Entry 3S16 (X-ray diffraction, 3.24 A resolution); this record covers chains A and B of the 12 polymer chains in the assembly.

# Chain A
Protein: DNA-directed RNA polymerase II subunit RPB1
Organism: Saccharomyces cerevisiae
Notes: EC 2.7.7.6
UniProt: P04050 (RPB1_YEAST); numbering as in UniProt (aligned over 1-1733)
Chain sequence (1733 residues; row label = number of the first residue in the row):
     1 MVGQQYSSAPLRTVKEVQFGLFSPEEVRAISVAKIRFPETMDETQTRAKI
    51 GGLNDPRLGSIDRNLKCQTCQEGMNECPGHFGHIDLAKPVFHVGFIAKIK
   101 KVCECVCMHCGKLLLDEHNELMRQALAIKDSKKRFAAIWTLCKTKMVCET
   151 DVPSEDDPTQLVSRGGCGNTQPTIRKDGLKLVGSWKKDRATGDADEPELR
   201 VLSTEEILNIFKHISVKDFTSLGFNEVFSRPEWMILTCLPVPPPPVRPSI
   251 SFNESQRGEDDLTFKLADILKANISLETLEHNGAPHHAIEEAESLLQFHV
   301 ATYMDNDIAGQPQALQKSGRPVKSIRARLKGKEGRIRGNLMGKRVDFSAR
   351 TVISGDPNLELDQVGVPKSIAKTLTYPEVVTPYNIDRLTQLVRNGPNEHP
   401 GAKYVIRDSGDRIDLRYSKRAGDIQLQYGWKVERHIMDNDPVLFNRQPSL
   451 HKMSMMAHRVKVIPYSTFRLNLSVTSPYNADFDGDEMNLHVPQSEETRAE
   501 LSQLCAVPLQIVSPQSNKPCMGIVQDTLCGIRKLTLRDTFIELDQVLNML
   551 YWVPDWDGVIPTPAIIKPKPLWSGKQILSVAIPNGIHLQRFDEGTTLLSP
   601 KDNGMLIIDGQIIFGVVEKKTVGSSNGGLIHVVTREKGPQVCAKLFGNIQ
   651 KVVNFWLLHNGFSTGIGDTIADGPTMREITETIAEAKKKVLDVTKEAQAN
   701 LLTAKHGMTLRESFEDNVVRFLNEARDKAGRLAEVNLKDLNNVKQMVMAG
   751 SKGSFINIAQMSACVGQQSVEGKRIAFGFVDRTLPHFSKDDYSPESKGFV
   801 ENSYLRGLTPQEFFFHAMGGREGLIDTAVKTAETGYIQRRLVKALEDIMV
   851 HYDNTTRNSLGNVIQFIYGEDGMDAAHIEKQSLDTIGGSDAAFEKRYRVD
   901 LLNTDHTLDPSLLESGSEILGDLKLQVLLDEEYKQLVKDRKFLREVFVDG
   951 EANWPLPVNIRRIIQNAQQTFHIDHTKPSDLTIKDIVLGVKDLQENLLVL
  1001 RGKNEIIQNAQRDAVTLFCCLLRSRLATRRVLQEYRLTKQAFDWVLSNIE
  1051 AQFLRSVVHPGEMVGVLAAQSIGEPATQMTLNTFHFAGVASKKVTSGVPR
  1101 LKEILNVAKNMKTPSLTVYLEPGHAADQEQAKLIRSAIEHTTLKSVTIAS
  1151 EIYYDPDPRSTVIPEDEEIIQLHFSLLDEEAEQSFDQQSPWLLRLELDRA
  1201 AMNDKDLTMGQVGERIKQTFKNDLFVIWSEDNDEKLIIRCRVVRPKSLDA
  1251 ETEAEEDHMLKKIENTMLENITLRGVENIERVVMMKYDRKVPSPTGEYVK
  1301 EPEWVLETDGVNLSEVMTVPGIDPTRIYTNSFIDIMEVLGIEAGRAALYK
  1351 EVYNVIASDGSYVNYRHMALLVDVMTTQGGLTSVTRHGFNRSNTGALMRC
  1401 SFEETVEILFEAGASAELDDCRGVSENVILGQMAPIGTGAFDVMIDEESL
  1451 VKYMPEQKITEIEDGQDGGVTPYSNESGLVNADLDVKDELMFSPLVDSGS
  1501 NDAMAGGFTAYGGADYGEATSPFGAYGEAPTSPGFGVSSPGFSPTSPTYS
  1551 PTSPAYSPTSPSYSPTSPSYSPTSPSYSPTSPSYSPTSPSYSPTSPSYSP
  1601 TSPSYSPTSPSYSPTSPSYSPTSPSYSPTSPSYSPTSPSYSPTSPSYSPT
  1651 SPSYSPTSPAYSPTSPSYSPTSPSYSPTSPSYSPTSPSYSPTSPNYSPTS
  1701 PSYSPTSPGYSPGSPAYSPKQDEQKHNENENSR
Not modelled in the structure: 1-2, 155-160, 187-198, 1177-1186, 1244-1253, 1446-1733
Swiss-Prot annotation at these positions:
  - region: P248 to D260 (Lid loop), N306 to K323 (Rudder loop), P810 to E822 (Bridging helix)
  - binding site (Zn(2+)): C67, C70, C77, H80, C107, C110, C148, C167
  - binding site (Mg(2+)): D481, D483, D485
  - modified residue: T1471 (Phosphothreonine)
  - cross-link (Glycyl lysine isopeptide (Lys-Gly)): K695 (interchain with G-Cter in ubiquitin), K1246 (interchain with G-Cter in ubiquitin), K1350 (interchain with G-Cter in ubiquitin)

# Chain B
Protein: DNA-directed RNA polymerase II subunit RPB2
Organism: Saccharomyces cerevisiae
Notes: EC 2.7.7.6
UniProt: P08518 (RPB2_YEAST); numbering as in UniProt (aligned over 1-1224)
Chain sequence (1224 residues; row label = number of the first residue in the row):
     1 MSDLANSEKYYDEDPYGFEDESAPITAEDSWAVISAFFREKGLVSQQLDS
    51 FNQFVDYTLQDIICEDSTLILEQLAQHTTESDNISRKYEISFGKIYVTKP
   101 MVNESDGVTHALYPQEARLRNLTYSSGLFVDVKKRTYEAIDVPGRELKYE
   151 LIAEESEDDSESGKVFIGRLPIMLRSKNCYLSEATESDLYKLKECPFDMG
   201 GYFIINGSEKVLIAQERSAGNIVQVFKKAAPSPISHVAEIRSALEKGSRF
   251 ISTLQVKLYGREGSSARTIKATLPYIKQDIPIVIIFRALGIIPDGEILEH
   301 ICYDVNDWQMLEMLKPCVEDGFVIQDRETALDFIGRRGTALGIKKEKRIQ
   351 YAKDILQKEFLPHITQLEGFESRKAFFLGYMINRLLLCALDRKDQDDRDH
   401 FGKKRLDLAGPLLAQLFKTLFKKLTKDIFRYMQRTVEEAHDFNMKLAINA
   451 KTITSGLKYALATGNWGEQKKAMSSRAGVSQVLNRYTYSSTLSHLRRTNT
   501 PIGRDGKLAKPRQLHNTHWGLVCPAETPEGQACGLVKNLSLMSCISVGTD
   551 PMPIITFLSEWGMEPLEDYVPHQSPDATRVFVNGVWHGVHRNPARLMETL
   601 RTLRRKGDINPEVSMIRDIREKELKIFTDAGRVYRPLFIVEDDESLGHKE
   651 LKVRKGHIAKLMATEYQDIEGGFEDVEEYTWSSLLNEGLVEYIDAEEEES
   701 ILIAMQPEDLEPAEANEENDLDVDPAKRIRVSHHATTFTHCEIHPSMILG
   751 VAASIIPFPDHNQSPRNTYQSAMGKQAMGVFLTNYNVRMDTMANILYYPQ
   801 KPLGTTRAMEYLKFRELPAGQNAIVAIACYSGYNQEDSMIMNQSSIDRGL
   851 FRSLFFRSYMDQEKKYGMSITETFEKPQRTNTLRMKHGTYDKLDDDGLIA
   901 PGVRVSGEDVIIGKTTPISPDEEELGQRTAYHSKRDASTPLRSTENGIVD
   951 QVLVTTNQDGLKFVKVRVRTTKIPQIGDKFASRHGQKGTIGITYRREDMP
  1001 FTAEGIVPDLIINPHAIPSRMTVAHLIECLLSKVAALSGNEGDASPFTDI
  1051 TVEGISKLLREHGYQSRGFEVMYNGHTGKKLMAQIFFGPTYYQRLRHMVD
  1101 DKIHARARGPMQVLTRQPVEGRSRDGGLRFGEMERDCMIAHGAASFLKER
  1151 LMEASDAFRVHICGICGLMTVIAKLNHNQFECKGCDNKIDIYQIHIPYAA
  1201 KLLFQELMAMNITPRLYTDRSRDF
Not modelled in the structure: 1-19, 71-88, 142-163, 336-344, 438-445, 503-508, 669-677, 716-721, 920-932

# Interface between chain A and chain B
Contacting residue pairs (433):
  Q4(A) - F1158(B)
  Q4(A) - R1159(B)  hydrogen bond
  Q5(A) - R1159(B)  hydrogen bond (backbone-side chain)
  Q5(A) - L1175(B)
  Y6(A) - L1175(B)
  S7(A) - R1159(B)
  S7(A) - H1161(B)
  S7(A) - Q1193(B)  hydrogen bond (backbone-side chain)
  S8(A) - N1178(B)  hydrogen bond
  S8(A) - F1180(B)
  A9(A) - I1191(B)
  A9(A) - Q1193(B)  hydrogen bond (backbone-side chain)
  P10(A) - I1191(B)
  P10(A) - Y1192(B)
  P10(A) - Q1193(B)  hydrogen bond (backbone-backbone)
  L11(A) - Q1193(B)
  L11(A) - H1195(B)
  R12(A) - Y1192(B)  hydrogen bond
  R12(A) - Q1193(B)  hydrogen bond (backbone-backbone)
  R12(A) - I1194(B)
  R12(A) - T1218(B)
  T13(A) - T1218(B)
  V14(A) - L1216(B)  hydrophobic
  V14(A) - Y1217(B)
  K15(A) - Y1217(B)  hydrogen bond (backbone-backbone)
  K15(A) - T1218(B)  hydrogen bond (side chain-backbone)
  K15(A) - D1219(B)
  K15(A) - R1220(B)
  E16(A) - R1215(B)
  E16(A) - L1216(B)
  E16(A) - Y1217(B)  hydrogen bond (backbone-backbone)
  E16(A) - D1219(B)
  E16(A) - R1220(B)
  E16(A) - S1221(B)
  V17(A) - R1215(B)
  Q18(A) - T1213(B)
  Q18(A) - R1215(B)  hydrogen bond (backbone-backbone)
  F19(A) - T1213(B)
  G20(A) - I1212(B)
  G20(A) - T1213(B)  hydrogen bond (backbone-backbone)
  L21(A) - N1211(B)
  L21(A) - T1213(B)
  F22(A) - L1168(B)  hydrophobic
  F22(A) - M1208(B)  hydrophobic
  F22(A) - N1211(B)  hydrogen bond (backbone-side chain)
  F22(A) - I1212(B)
  F22(A) - T1213(B)
  E26(A) - L1168(B)
  E26(A) - R1215(B)  salt bridge
  V27(A) - N1211(B)
  A29(A) - K1183(B)  hydrogen bond (backbone-side chain)
  I30(A) - T1170(B)
  S31(A) - K1183(B)  hydrogen bond (backbone-side chain)
  V32(A) - K1183(B)
  Q68(A) - I1172(B)
  T69(A) - K1174(B)
  C70(A) - I1172(B)  hydrophobic
  C70(A) - A1173(B)
  C70(A) - K1174(B)
  E72(A) - A1173(B)
  E72(A) - K1174(B)
  E72(A) - L1175(B)  hydrogen bond (side chain-backbone)
  N75(A) - R1116(B)  hydrogen bond
  E76(A) - F1158(B)
  E76(A) - R1159(B)  salt bridge
  P78(A) - V1160(B)  hydrophobic
  P78(A) - K1201(B)  hydrogen bond (backbone-side chain)
  P78(A) - Q1205(B)  hydrogen bond (backbone-side chain)
  G79(A) - Q1205(B)  hydrogen bond (backbone-side chain)
  F81(A) - Q1205(B)
  F81(A) - M1208(B)  hydrophobic
  F81(A) - A1209(B)
  H92(A) - M1210(B)
  F228(A) - R1215(B)
  L236(A) - N1211(B)
  C238(A) - N1211(B)
  P240(A) - M1208(B)
  P240(A) - A1209(B)
  P240(A) - N1211(B)
  P242(A) - A1209(B)  hydrophobic
  P243(A) - Q1205(B)
  P245(A) - L1114(B)
  P245(A) - Y1198(B)
  P245(A) - K1201(B)
  V246(A) - L1114(B)
  V246(A) - Q1205(B)
  P248(A) - L1114(B)
  I250(A) - V1113(B)  hydrophobic
  E254(A) - I918(B)
  E254(A) - R935(B)
  S255(A) - I918(B)
  Y303(A) - A1209(B)
  M304(A) - M1210(B)  hydrophobic
  R320(A) - K471(B)
  I325(A) - E1206(B)
  I325(A) - M1210(B)  hydrophobic
  R328(A) - E1206(B)  salt bridge
  L329(A) - L1203(B)  hydrophobic
  L329(A) - E1206(B)
  L329(A) - M1210(B)  hydrophobic
  R335(A) - L1114(B)
  R335(A) - E1206(B)  salt bridge
  I336(A) - L1203(B)  hydrophobic
  R337(A) - R1129(B)  hydrogen bond (backbone-side chain)
  R337(A) - E1132(B)  salt bridge
  G338(A) - R1129(B)  hydrogen bond (backbone-side chain)
  N339(A) - T1115(B)
  N339(A) - Q1117(B)  hydrogen bond (backbone-side chain)
  N339(A) - A1199(B)
  L340(A) - A1199(B)  hydrophobic
  L340(A) - A1200(B)
  L340(A) - L1203(B)  hydrophobic
  M341(A) - E1132(B)
  M341(A) - R1135(B)
  G342(A) - R1129(B)  hydrogen bond (backbone-side chain)
  G342(A) - F1130(B)
  G342(A) - G1131(B)
  K343(A) - Q1117(B)
  K343(A) - R1129(B)
  K343(A) - F1130(B)  hydrogen bond (backbone-backbone)
  K343(A) - L1151(B)  hydrogen bond (side chain-backbone)
  K343(A) - S1155(B)
  K343(A) - D1156(B)  salt bridge
  K343(A) - P1197(B)
  R344(A) - P1118(B)
  R344(A) - V1119(B)
  R344(A) - E1120(B)  salt bridge
  R344(A) - G1127(B)
  R344(A) - L1128(B)
  R344(A) - R1129(B)
  R344(A) - S1155(B)  hydrogen bond (backbone-side chain)
  V345(A) - P1118(B)  hydrophobic
  V345(A) - G1127(B)
  V345(A) - L1128(B)  hydrogen bond (backbone-backbone)
  V345(A) - R1150(B)
  V345(A) - S1155(B)
  D346(A) - R1106(B)  salt bridge
  D346(A) - R1108(B)
  D346(A) - P1118(B)
  D346(A) - R1150(B)  hydrogen bond (backbone-side chain)
  D346(A) - A1154(B)
  D346(A) - S1155(B)
  F347(A) - R1106(B)  hydrogen bond (backbone-backbone)
  F347(A) - A1107(B)  hydrophobic
  F347(A) - R1150(B)
  S348(A) - A1105(B)
  S348(A) - R1106(B)  hydrogen bond (backbone-backbone)
  S348(A) - L1128(B)
  A349(A) - H1104(B)
  A349(A) - L1128(B)
  R350(A) - I1103(B)
  R350(A) - H1104(B)  hydrogen bond (backbone-backbone)
  R350(A) - L1128(B)
  T351(A) - V1099(B)
  T351(A) - I1103(B)
  V352(A) - G977(B)
  V352(A) - V1099(B)  hydrophobic
  S354(A) - T989(B)
  S354(A) - I990(B)
  G355(A) - Y833(B)
  D356(A) - Y833(B)  hydrogen bond
  P357(A) - S831(B)
  P357(A) - G832(B)
  P357(A) - Y833(B)  hydrophobic
  N358(A) - Y833(B)  hydrogen bond
  I370(A) - I1103(B)  hydrophobic
  I370(A) - A1105(B)  hydrophobic
  T373(A) - A1105(B)
  T373(A) - A1107(B)
  L374(A) - R1106(B)
  L374(A) - A1107(B)  hydrophobic
  R412(A) - R1108(B)
  E433(A) - R1108(B)  salt bridge
  L443(A) - M1138(B)  hydrophobic
  L443(A) - F1146(B)  hydrophobic
  N445(A) - E1134(B)
  Q447(A) - E1134(B)  hydrogen bond
  P448(A) - M1133(B)  hydrophobic
  S449(A) - M1133(B)
  S449(A) - E1134(B)  hydrogen bond
  S449(A) - C1137(B)  hydrogen bond (backbone-side chain)
  H451(A) - C1137(B)  hydrogen bond (backbone-side chain)
  K452(A) - A1140(B)  hydrogen bond (side chain-backbone)
  K452(A) - H1141(B)
  M455(A) - F1130(B)  hydrophobic
  M455(A) - E1134(B)
  M455(A) - C1137(B)  hydrophobic
  M455(A) - M1138(B)  hydrophobic
  M455(A) - H1141(B)
  Y465(A) - I976(B)  hydrophobic
  S466(A) - Q975(B)
  S466(A) - I976(B)
  S466(A) - D1100(B)  hydrogen bond
  S466(A) - I1103(B)
  T467(A) - I976(B)
  T467(A) - G977(B)
  T467(A) - V1099(B)
  R469(A) - Y833(B)
  R469(A) - I976(B)
  R469(A) - G991(B)  hydrogen bond (side chain-backbone)
  L472(A) - Q835(B)
  T475(A) - E836(B)
  A480(A) - E836(B)
  D481(A) - E836(B)
  D481(A) - D837(B)
  F482(A) - Q835(B)
  F482(A) - E836(B)  hydrogen bond (backbone-backbone)
  F482(A) - D837(B)
  F482(A) - S838(B)
  F482(A) - T989(B)  hydrogen bond (backbone-side chain)
  D483(A) - E836(B)
  D483(A) - D837(B)
  D483(A) - K979(B)
  D483(A) - K987(B)  salt bridge
  D483(A) - T989(B)
  G484(A) - T989(B)
  E486(A) - K1102(B)
  N488(A) - L1128(B)
  H490(A) - F1130(B)
  H490(A) - R1150(B)  hydrogen bond
  V491(A) - R1150(B)  hydrogen bond (backbone-side chain)
  P492(A) - E1149(B)
  Q493(A) - E1149(B)  hydrogen bond (backbone-side chain)
  S494(A) - E1149(B)  hydrogen bond
  T497(A) - F1146(B)
  T497(A) - E1149(B)  hydrogen bond
  E500(A) - A1143(B)
  E500(A) - A1144(B)
  E500(A) - S1145(B)  hydrogen bond
  E500(A) - F1146(B)  hydrogen bond (side chain-backbone)
  L504(A) - H1141(B)
  L504(A) - G1142(B)
  C505(A) - M1138(B)  hydrophobic
  C505(A) - H1141(B)
  Q510(A) - H1141(B)  hydrogen bond
  V524(A) - E836(B)
  Q525(A) - Q835(B)
  Q525(A) - E836(B)
  Q525(A) - N1013(B)
  Q525(A) - H1015(B)
  D526(A) - C829(B)  hydrogen bond
  D526(A) - G832(B)
  D526(A) - Q835(B)  hydrogen bond (backbone-side chain)
  D526(A) - N1013(B)  hydrogen bond
  D526(A) - H1015(B)
  T527(A) - Q835(B)
  C529(A) - H1015(B)
  L657(A) - C829(B)  hydrophobic
  L658(A) - Y830(B)
  L658(A) - S831(B)
  L658(A) - N1074(B)
  L658(A) - H1076(B)
  L658(A) - L1081(B)
  H659(A) - N1074(B)
  H659(A) - T1077(B)
  H659(A) - L1081(B)
  N660(A) - L1081(B)
  N660(A) - M1082(B)  hydrogen bond (backbone-backbone)
  N660(A) - A1083(B)  hydrogen bond (backbone-backbone)
  G661(A) - A1083(B)
  F662(A) - A828(B)
  F662(A) - C829(B)  hydrogen bond (backbone-backbone)
  F662(A) - P1014(B)  hydrophobic
  S663(A) - I827(B)  hydrogen bond (side chain-backbone)
  S663(A) - P1014(B)
  S663(A) - Q1084(B)
  S663(A) - I1085(B)
  S663(A) - F1086(B)  hydrogen bond (side chain-backbone)
  T664(A) - I827(B)
  T664(A) - P1014(B)
  T664(A) - I1017(B)
  T664(A) - F1086(B)
  G665(A) - L1026(B)
  G665(A) - F1069(B)
  G665(A) - F1086(B)
  I666(A) - V1023(B)  hydrophobic
  I666(A) - L1026(B)  hydrophobic
  I666(A) - I1027(B)  hydrophobic
  I666(A) - L1030(B)  hydrophobic
  I666(A) - V1052(B)  hydrophobic
  I666(A) - F1086(B)
  G667(A) - R1067(B)
  D668(A) - F1069(B)
  I670(A) - V1052(B)  hydrophobic
  I670(A) - R1067(B)
  N742(A) - F1069(B)
  V743(A) - P1018(B)  hydrophobic
  M746(A) - P1014(B)
  M746(A) - H1015(B)
  M746(A) - P1018(B)  hydrophobic
  S751(A) - H1015(B)
  K752(A) - H1015(B)
  K752(A) - P1018(B)
  K752(A) - S1019(B)
  N757(A) - P1018(B)
  N757(A) - M1021(B)
  Q760(A) - M1021(B)
  M761(A) - P1018(B)
  M761(A) - M1021(B)  hydrophobic
  M761(A) - V1023(B)  hydrophobic
  E771(A) - K510(B)  salt bridge
  E771(A) - Q513(B)
  A776(A) - N516(B)
  G778(A) - H515(B)
  G778(A) - N516(B)
  F779(A) - N516(B)
  F779(A) - T517(B)
  F779(A) - E698(B)
  F779(A) - E699(B)
  V780(A) - E699(B)  hydrogen bond (backbone-side chain)
  R782(A) - E698(B)  hydrogen bond (side chain-backbone)
  R782(A) - E699(B)  hydrogen bond (side chain-backbone)
  R782(A) - I701(B)  hydrogen bond (side chain-backbone)
  R782(A) - L702(B)
  T783(A) - N516(B)
  L784(A) - W519(B)  hydrophobic
  P785(A) - E698(B)
  P785(A) - I701(B)
  P785(A) - L702(B)
  P785(A) - I703(B)  hydrogen bond (backbone-backbone)
  H786(A) - W519(B)  hydrogen bond
  H786(A) - L702(B)
  H786(A) - I703(B)
  H786(A) - M705(B)
  H786(A) - E742(B)  salt bridge
  F787(A) - L702(B)
  S788(A) - A735(B)
  K789(A) - R620(B)
  E795(A) - V731(B)
  N802(A) - R728(B)
  N802(A) - I729(B)  hydrogen bond (side chain-backbone)
  Y804(A) - H761(B)  hydrogen bond (backbone-side chain)
  Y804(A) - N762(B)
  Y804(A) - Q763(B)
  Y804(A) - V1023(B)  hydrophobic
  L805(A) - H761(B)  hydrogen bond (backbone-side chain)
  R806(A) - P725(B)
  R806(A) - K727(B)
  R806(A) - R728(B)
  R806(A) - I729(B)
  R806(A) - H761(B)
  G807(A) - R728(B)
  G807(A) - D760(B)
  G807(A) - H761(B)
  L808(A) - R728(B)  hydrogen bond (backbone-side chain)
  L808(A) - D760(B)  hydrogen bond (backbone-backbone)
  L808(A) - F1047(B)
  T809(A) - I729(B)
  T809(A) - F1047(B)
  P810(A) - W519(B)
  P810(A) - M705(B)  hydrophobic
  P810(A) - P745(B)  hydrophobic
  P810(A) - F1047(B)
  Q811(A) - M705(B)
  F813(A) - I748(B)  hydrophobic
  F813(A) - L749(B)  hydrophobic
  F813(A) - P759(B)
  F813(A) - D760(B)
  F813(A) - N767(B)
  F813(A) - F1047(B)  hydrophobic
  F814(A) - L514(B)  hydrophobic
  F814(A) - H515(B)
  F814(A) - N516(B)
  F814(A) - W519(B)  hydrophobic
  H816(A) - Q763(B)
  H816(A) - S764(B)  hydrogen bond (backbone-side chain)
  A817(A) - L514(B)  hydrophobic
  A817(A) - P524(B)  hydrophobic
  A817(A) - S764(B)
  M818(A) - L514(B)
  M818(A) - N516(B)
  G820(A) - S764(B)
  R821(A) - R512(B)  hydrogen bond (side chain-backbone)
  R821(A) - L514(B)
  R821(A) - C523(B)
  R821(A) - P524(B)  hydrogen bond (side chain-backbone)
  R821(A) - A525(B)
  R821(A) - T527(B)
  E822(A) - Q513(B)  hydrogen bond
  L824(A) - P765(B)  hydrophobic
  L824(A) - T768(B)
  L824(A) - Y769(B)
  I825(A) - R512(B)
  I825(A) - Q513(B)
  A828(A) - G530(B)
  R839(A) - E1132(B)  salt bridge
  V842(A) - D1136(B)
  K843(A) - R1135(B)
  E846(A) - R1135(B)  salt bridge
  M1063(A) - I1139(B)
  V1066(A) - D1136(B)
  V1066(A) - I1139(B)  hydrophobic
  V1066(A) - A1140(B)  hydrophobic
  Q1070(A) - D1136(B)
  Q1070(A) - C1137(B)
  Q1070(A) - A1140(B)
  K1144(A) - E262(B)  salt bridge
  K1261(A) - S265(B)
  N1265(A) - G263(B)
  N1265(A) - S264(B)
  N1265(A) - S265(B)  hydrogen bond (side chain-backbone)
  E1269(A) - E262(B)
  V1406(A) - M1210(B)  hydrophobic
  F1410(A) - M1210(B)  hydrophobic
  F1410(A) - I1212(B)  hydrophobic
  L1418(A) - R1222(B)
  D1420(A) - R1220(B)  hydrogen bond (backbone-side chain)
  R1422(A) - R1220(B)
  V1424(A) - I1139(B)  hydrophobic
  V1428(A) - R1135(B)
  V1428(A) - L1147(B)  hydrophobic
  V1428(A) - L1151(B)  hydrophobic
  I1429(A) - P1197(B)
  I1429(A) - A1200(B)
  L1430(A) - H1195(B)
  L1430(A) - I1196(B)
  L1430(A) - P1197(B)
  L1430(A) - L1216(B)  hydrophobic
  G1431(A) - K1148(B)
  G1431(A) - M1152(B)
  G1431(A) - P1197(B)
  Q1432(A) - K1148(B)
  M1433(A) - A1144(B)
  M1433(A) - S1145(B)
  M1433(A) - K1148(B)
  A1434(A) - A1144(B)
  I1436(A) - I1139(B)
  I1436(A) - G1142(B)
  I1436(A) - A1144(B)
  T1438(A) - G1142(B)  hydrogen bond (backbone-backbone)
  T1438(A) - A1144(B)
  T1438(A) - S1145(B)
  G1439(A) - A1144(B)
Also at the interface, not in a pair above, chain A (219 interface residues in all): R28, H80, F95, W233, L239, R326, I353, T375, L450, L501, T680, G753, V770, I775, E801, S1401, L1409, G1413, S1425, G1437
Also at the interface, not in a pair above, chain B (201 interface residues in all): D397, H400, H518, E529, C533, G534, D618, R635, S700, A726, R730, N834, R884, S919, D936, G988, I992, G1109, C1166, G1184, L1202, F1204, L1207, P1214

# Summary
Chain A and chain B form an interface of 219 and 201 residues respectively, with 78 hydrogen bonds and 15 salt
bridges. Among the polar pairs are E26(A)-R1215(B), E76(A)-R1159(B) and R328(A)-E1206(B). From UniProt: 8
Zn2+-binding residues and 3 Mg2+-binding residues on chain A.
Here chain A is DNA-directed RNA polymerase II subunit RPB1 and chain B is DNA-directed RNA polymerase II
subunit RPB2, both from Saccharomyces cerevisiae. Entry 3S16 (RNA Polymerase II Initiation Complex with an
8-nt RNA) was determined by X-ray diffraction (same publication as 3RZD, 3RZO, 3S14, 3S15, 3S17, 3S1M and 5
further entries).
